PDB entry 9LVK | electron microscopy, 3.59 A resolution | chains N and R of the 18 polymer chains in the assembly

Chain N:
Molecule: GATOR2 complex protein WDR59
From: Homo sapiens
Reference sequence: Q6PJI9 (WDR59_HUMAN); residue numbers follow UniProt; this construct covers 1-974
Chain sequence (974 residues; each row starts with the number of its first residue):
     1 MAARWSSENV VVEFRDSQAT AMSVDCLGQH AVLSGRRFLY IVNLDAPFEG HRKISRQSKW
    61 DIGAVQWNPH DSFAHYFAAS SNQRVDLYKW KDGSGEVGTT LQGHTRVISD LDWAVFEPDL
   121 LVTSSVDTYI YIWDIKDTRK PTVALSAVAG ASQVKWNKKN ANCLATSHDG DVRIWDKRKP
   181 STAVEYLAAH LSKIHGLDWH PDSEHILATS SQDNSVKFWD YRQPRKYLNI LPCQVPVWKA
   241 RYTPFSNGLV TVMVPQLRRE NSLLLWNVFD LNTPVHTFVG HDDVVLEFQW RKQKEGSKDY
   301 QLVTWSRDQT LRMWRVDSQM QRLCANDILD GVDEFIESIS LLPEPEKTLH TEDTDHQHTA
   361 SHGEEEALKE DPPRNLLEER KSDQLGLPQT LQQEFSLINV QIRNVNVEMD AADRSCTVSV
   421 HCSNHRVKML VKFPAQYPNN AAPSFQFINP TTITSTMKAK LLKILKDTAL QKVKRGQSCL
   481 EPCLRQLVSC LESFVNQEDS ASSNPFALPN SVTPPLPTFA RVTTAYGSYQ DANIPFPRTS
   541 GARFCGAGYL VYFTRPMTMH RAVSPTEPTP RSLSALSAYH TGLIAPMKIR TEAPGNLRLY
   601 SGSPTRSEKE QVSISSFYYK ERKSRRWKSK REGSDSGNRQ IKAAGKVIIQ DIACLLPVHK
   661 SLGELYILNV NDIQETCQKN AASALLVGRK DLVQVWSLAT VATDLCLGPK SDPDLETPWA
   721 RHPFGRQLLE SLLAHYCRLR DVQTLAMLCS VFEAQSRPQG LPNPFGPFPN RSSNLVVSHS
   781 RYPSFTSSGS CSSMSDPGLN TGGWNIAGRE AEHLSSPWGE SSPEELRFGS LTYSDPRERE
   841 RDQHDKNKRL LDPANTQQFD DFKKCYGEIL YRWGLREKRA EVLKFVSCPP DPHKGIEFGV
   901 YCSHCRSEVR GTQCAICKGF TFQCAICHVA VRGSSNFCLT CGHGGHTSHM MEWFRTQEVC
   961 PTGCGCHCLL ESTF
Disordered / not traced: 1-530, 556-644, 754-837, 891-898, 973-974
Metal / ion sites: Zn2+ site 1: Cys-902, Cys-905, Cys-914, Cys-917; Zn2+ site 2: Cys-924, Cys-927, His-946, His-949; Zn2+ site 3: Cys-938, Cys-941, Cys-966, Cys-968; Zn2+ site 4: Cys-941, His-943, Cys-960, Cys-964
UniProt features mapped onto this chain:
  - zinc finger: Tyr-901 to Phe-920 (C4-type), Thr-921 to Thr-973 (RING-type)
  - binding site (Zn(2+)): Cys-902, Cys-905, Cys-914, Cys-917, Cys-927, Cys-938, His-943, His-946, His-949, Cys-960, Cys-964, Cys-966, Cys-968
  - modified residue (Phosphoserine): Ser-564, Ser-821, Ser-822, Ser-830

Chain R:
Molecule: Isoform 3 of Protein SEC13 homolog
From: Homo sapiens
Reference sequence: P55735 (SEC13_HUMAN), isoform P55735-3; residue numbers follow UniProt; this construct covers 1-368
Chain sequence (368 residues; each row starts with the number of its first residue):
     1 MREPVLTWCV PLELLCSHPL PLSAFLKSQV KLYTYRACAG KDEMGKMVSV INTVDTSHED
    61 MIHDAQMDYY GTRLATCSSD RSVKIFDVRN GGQILIADLR GHEGPVWQVA WAHPMYGNIL
   121 ASCSYDRKVI IWREENGTWE KSHEHAGHDS SVNSVCWAPH DYGLILACGS SDGAISLLTY
   181 TGEGQWEVKK INNAHTIGCN AVSWAPAVVP GSLIDHPSGQ KPNYIKRFAS GGCDNLIKLW
   241 KEEEDGQWKE EQKLEAHSDW VRDVAWAPSI GLPTSTIASC SQDGRVFIWT CDDASSNTWS
   301 PKLLHKFNDV VWHVSWSITA NILAVSGGDN KVTLWKESVD GQWVCISDVN KGQGSVSASV
   361 TEGQQNEQ
Disordered / not traced: 1-50, 211-222, 348-368

Interface between chain N and chain R:
Contacting residue pairs (51; chain N residue first):
  Asn-533(N) with Ser-171(R); Ile-197(R)
  Pro-535(N) with Arg-262(R)
  Phe-536(N) with Arg-262(R), hydrogen bond (backbone-side chain)
  Pro-537(N) with His-63(R); Trp-107(R), hydrophobic
  Arg-538(N) with His-63(R); Trp-312(R); His-313(R), hydrogen bond
  Thr-539(N) with Trp-312(R)
  Ser-540(N) with Trp-312(R)
  Gly-541(N) with Ser-326(R)
  Ala-542(N) with His-313(R), hydrogen bond (backbone-side chain); Ser-315(R); Ser-326(R)
  Arg-543(N) with Ser-315(R)
  Phe-544(N) with Ser-315(R); Trp-316(R); Ser-317(R); Ile-322(R), hydrophobic
  Cys-545(N) with Met-67(R), hydrophobic
  Gly-546(N) with Tyr-69(R)
  Tyr-552(N) with Val-332(R), hydrophobic
  Gly-645(N) with Thr-56(R)
  Lys-646(N) with Val-54(R)
  Val-647(N) with Thr-53(R); Val-54(R), hydrogen bond (backbone-backbone)
  Ile-649(N) with Ile-51(R); Asn-52(R), hydrogen bond (backbone-backbone); Met-67(R), hydrophobic
  Gln-650(N) with Ile-51(R)
  Cys-737(N) with Leu-272(R)
  Leu-739(N) with Asn-321(R)
  Arg-740(N) with Leu-272(R); Thr-319(R); Ala-320(R); Asn-321(R)
  Val-742(N) with Ile-270(R), hydrophobic; Thr-319(R)
  Gln-858(N) with Gly-271(R), hydrogen bond (side chain-backbone); Leu-272(R)
  Asp-861(N) with Ile-270(R)
  Phe-862(N) with Ile-270(R)
  Cys-865(N) with Ile-270(R), hydrophobic
  Glu-868(N) with Tyr-69(R), hydrogen bond; His-113(R), salt bridge
  Ile-869(N) with Ile-318(R), hydrophobic
  Tyr-871(N) with Tyr-70(R), hydrogen bond
  Arg-872(N) with Tyr-69(R); Tyr-70(R); Ile-318(R)
Interface residues without a listed pair, chain N (36 interface residues in all): Ala-532, Leu-550, Ile-648, Asp-651, Pro-657
Interface residues without a listed pair, chain R (38 interface residues in all): Ile-62, Ala-65, Asp-68, Pro-114, His-160, Asn-200, Pro-273, Ala-324, Leu-334

Summary:
36 residues of chain N and 38 residues of chain R are in contact, with 8 hydrogen bonds and 1 salt bridge.
Polar contacts include Glu-868(N)/His-113(R), Phe-536(N)/Arg-262(R) and Arg-538(N)/His-313(R). UniProt lists
13 Zn2+-binding residues on chain N.
Chain N is GATOR2 complex protein WDR59 and chain R is Isoform 3 of Protein SEC13 homolog, both from Homo
sapiens; the structure, Cryo-EM structure of CASTOR1 bound human GATOR2 complex, was determined by electron
microscopy together with 9LVJ and 9LWF from the same study.
